PDB entry 5B1L | X-ray diffraction, 2.35 A resolution | chains H and I of the 10 polymer chains in the assembly

# Chain H
Name: Histone H2B type 3-A
From: Mus musculus
UniProt: Q9D2U9 (H2B3A_MOUSE); residues 0-125 here correspond to UniProt positions 1-126 (UniProt number = residue number + 1)
Amino-acid sequence (129 residues; numbered -3 to 125; the number before each row is that of its first residue; numbers below 1 keep their minus sign (Gly-3 is residue -3)):
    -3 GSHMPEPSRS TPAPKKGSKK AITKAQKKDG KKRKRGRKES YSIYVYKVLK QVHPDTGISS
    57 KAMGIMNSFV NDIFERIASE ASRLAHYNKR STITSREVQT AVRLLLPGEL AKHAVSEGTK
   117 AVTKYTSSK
Not modelled in the structure: -3 to 32, 125
Sequence notes: expression tag (-3 to -1)
UniProt features mapped onto this chain:
  - modified residue: Pro1 (N-acetylproline), Glu2 (ADP-ribosyl glutamic acid), Ser6 (ADP-ribosylserine), Lys11 (N6-(beta-hydroxybutyryl)lysine), Lys12 (N6-(2-hydroxyisobutyryl)lysine), Ser14 (Phosphoserine), Lys15 (N6-acetyllysine), Lys16 (N6-acetyllysine), Lys20 (N6-(2-hydroxyisobutyryl)lysine), Lys23 (N6-(2-hydroxyisobutyryl)lysine), Lys24 (N6-(2-hydroxyisobutyryl)lysine), Lys34 (N6-(2-hydroxyisobutyryl)lysine), Glu35 (PolyADP-ribosyl glutamic acid), Ser36 (Phosphoserine), Lys43 (N6-(2-hydroxyisobutyryl)lysine), Lys46 (N6-(2-hydroxyisobutyryl)lysine), Lys57 (N6,N6-dimethyllysine), Arg79 (Dimethylated arginine), Lys85 (N6,N6,N6-trimethyllysine), Arg86 (Omega-N-methylarginine) and 5 more in UniProt
  - glycosylation: Ser112 (O-linked (GlcNAc) serine)
  - cross-link (Glycyl lysine isopeptide (Lys-Gly)): Lys20 (interchain with G-Cter in SUMO2), Lys34 (interchain with G-Cter in ubiquitin), Lys120 (interchain with G-Cter in ubiquitin)

# Chain I
Molecule: 146-nt DNA strand
From: Homo sapiens
Sequence (146 nucleotides; each row starts with the number of its first residue):
     1 ATCAATATCC ACCTGCAGAT TCTACCAAAA GTGTATTTGG AAACTGCTCC ATCAAAAGGC
    61 ATGTTCAGCT GAATTCAGCT GAACATGCCT TTTGATGGAG CAGTTTCCAA ATACACTTTT
   121 GGTAGAATCT GCAGGTGGAT ATTGAT
Not modelled in the structure: 1
Bound ions: Mn2+ site 1 near DA17 (its only coordinating residue here); Mn2+ site 2 near DG68 (its only coordinating residue here); Mn2+ site 3 near DG121 (its only coordinating residue here); Mn2+ site 4 near DG134 (its only coordinating residue here)

# How chain H and chain I interact
Residue-residue contacts - 10 pairs, chain H then chain I:
  Arg33(H) with DG121(I), base contact; DG122(I), hydrogen bond to the sugar; DT123(I), phosphate contact
  Lys34(H) with DG122(I), sugar contact; DT123(I), hydrogen bond to the phosphate
  Glu35(H) with DG122(I), phosphate contact
  Ser36(H) with DG122(I), hydrogen bond to the phosphate
  Ile39(H) with DG121(I), phosphate contact; DG122(I), phosphate contact
  Tyr40(H) with DG121(I), hydrogen bond to the phosphate
Also at the interface, not in a pair above, chain H (8 interface residues in all): Lys43, Thr88
Also at the interface, not in a pair above, chain I (4 interface residues in all): DA111

# In short
The interface between chain H and chain I involves 8 residues on one side and 4 on the other, with 4 hydrogen
bonds. Among the polar pairs are Arg33(H)-DG122(I), Lys34(H)-DT123(I) and Ser36(H)-DG122(I).
Here chain H is Histone H2B type 3-A (Mus musculus) and chain I is a 146-nt DNA strand (Homo sapiens). Entry
5B1L (The mouse nucleosome structure containing H3t) was determined by X-ray diffraction, deposited together
with 5B1M.
